PDB entry 7XG1 | electron microscopy, 3.30 A resolution | chains C and D of the 8 polymer chains in the assembly

Chain C (and D):
Molecule: Csf2
From: Pseudomonas aeruginosa
Notes: chain D of this document is another copy of the same molecule, construct and numbering; everything in this record applies to it too
Amino-acid sequence (348 residues; each row starts with the number of its first residue):
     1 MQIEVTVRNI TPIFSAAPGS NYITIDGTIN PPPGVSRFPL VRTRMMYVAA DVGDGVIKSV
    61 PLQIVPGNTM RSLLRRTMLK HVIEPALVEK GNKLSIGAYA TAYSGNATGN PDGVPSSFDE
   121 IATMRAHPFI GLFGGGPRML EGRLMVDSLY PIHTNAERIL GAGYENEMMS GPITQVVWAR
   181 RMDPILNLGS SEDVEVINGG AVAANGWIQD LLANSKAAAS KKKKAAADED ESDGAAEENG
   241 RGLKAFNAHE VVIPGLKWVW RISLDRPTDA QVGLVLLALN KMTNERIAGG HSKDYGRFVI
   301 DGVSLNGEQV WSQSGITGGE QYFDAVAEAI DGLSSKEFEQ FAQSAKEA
Not modelled in the structure: 224-240, 345-348 (chain D: 221-239, 346-348)

How chain C and chain D interact:
Contacting residue pairs - 55 pairs, chain C then chain D:
  Arg8(C) - Arg158(D)
  Ile10(C) - Ile159(D)
  Ile10(C) - Arg261(D)
  Thr11(C) - Asp147(D)
  Ile25(C) - Gly19(D)
  Met169(C) - Ile57(D)
  Ser170(C) - Lys58(D)
  Gln175(C) - Met45(D)  hydrogen bond (side chain-backbone)
  Gln175(C) - Met46(D)
  Gln175(C) - Tyr47(D)  hydrogen bond (side chain-backbone)
  Val177(C) - Arg44(D)
  Trp178(C) - Pro18(D)
  Arg181(C) - Gly109(D)
  Pro184(C) - Ala100(D)  hydrophobic
  Pro184(C) - Tyr103(D)  hydrophobic
  Pro184(C) - Ser104(D)
  Ile185(C) - Ile96(D)  hydrophobic
  Leu188(C) - Tyr99(D)
  Asp193(C) - Tyr99(D)
  Glu195(C) - Val88(D)
  Glu195(C) - Lys93(D)
  Val196(C) - Glu84(D)
  Val196(C) - Val88(D)  hydrophobic
  Val196(C) - Lys93(D)
  Val196(C) - Leu94(D)  hydrogen bond (backbone-backbone)
  Val196(C) - Tyr99(D)  hydrophobic
  Ile197(C) - Lys93(D)
  Ile197(C) - Leu94(D)
  Ile197(C) - Ser95(D)
  Ile197(C) - Ile96(D)
  Asn198(C) - Lys93(D)
  Asn198(C) - Leu94(D)  hydrogen bond (backbone-backbone)
  Arg241(C) - Thr108(D)  hydrogen bond (backbone-backbone)
  Arg241(C) - Asn110(D)
  Leu243(C) - Ser104(D)
  Leu243(C) - Ala107(D)
  Leu243(C) - Thr108(D)
  Ile253(C) - Tyr47(D)
  Pro254(C) - Tyr47(D)
  Pro254(C) - Val48(D)
  Pro254(C) - Ala49(D)
  Gly255(C) - Arg158(D)
  Lys257(C) - Arg158(D)
  Arg286(C) - Gln2(D)
  Arg286(C) - Ser263(D)
  His291(C) - Glu141(D)  salt bridge
  His291(C) - Gly142(D)
  His291(C) - Met145(D)  hydrogen bond
  Ser292(C) - Arg71(D)  hydrogen bond (backbone-side chain)
  Ser292(C) - Met145(D)
  Ser292(C) - Val146(D)  hydrogen bond (backbone-backbone)
  Lys293(C) - Val146(D)
  Asp294(C) - Met145(D)
  Asp294(C) - Val146(D)
  Arg297(C) - Gln2(D)  hydrogen bond
Other interface residues (no listed pair), chain C (34 interface residues in all): Lys80, Ala179, Phe246, Leu256
Other interface residues (no listed pair), chain D (43 interface residues in all): Ser59, Asn68, Leu87, Asn106, Arg143, Leu144, Asp265, Arg266

In short:
The interface between chain C and chain D involves 34 residues on one side and 43 on the other, with 9
hydrogen bonds and 1 salt bridge. Polar contacts include His291(C)-Glu141(D), Gln175(C)-Met45(D) and
Gln175(C)-Tyr47(D).
Chain C and chain D are both Csf2 (Pseudomonas aeruginosa); the structure, CryoEM structure of type IV-A
Csf-crRNA binary complex, was determined by electron microscopy together with 7XF1, 7XFZ, 7XG0, 7XG2, 7XG3 and
7XG4 from the same study.
